PDB entry 5VIP | X-ray diffraction, 1.86 A resolution | chains A and B

# Chain A
Molecule: MdcE
Source organism: Pseudomonas aeruginosa
Notes: EC 2.1.3.10
Reference sequence: A0A0C6EV56 (A0A0C6EV56_PSEAI); numbering as in UniProt (aligned over 1-268)
Chain sequence (284 residues; numbered -15 to 268; the number before each row is that of its first residue; numbers below 1 keep their minus sign (Mse-15 is residue -15)):
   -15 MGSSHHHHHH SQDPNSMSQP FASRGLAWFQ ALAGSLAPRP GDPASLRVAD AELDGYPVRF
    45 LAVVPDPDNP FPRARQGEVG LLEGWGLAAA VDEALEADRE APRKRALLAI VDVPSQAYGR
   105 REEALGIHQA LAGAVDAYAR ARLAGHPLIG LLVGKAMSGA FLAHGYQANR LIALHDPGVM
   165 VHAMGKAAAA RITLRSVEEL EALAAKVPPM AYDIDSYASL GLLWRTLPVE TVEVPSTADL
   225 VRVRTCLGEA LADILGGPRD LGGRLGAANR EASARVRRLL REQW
Not modelled in the structure: -15 to 5, 180-182, 249-253
Modified residues: Mse-15, Mse1 (selenomethionine); Mse141, Mse164, Mse168, Mse194 (selenomethionine; parent Met)
Construct notes: initiating methionine (-15); expression tag (-14 to 0)
Reported in the primary citation:
  - catalytic residues: Gln100, Ser142
  - mutagenesis - Q100E (10-fold), S142A (10-fold): decreased catalytic activity
  - mutagenesis - Y102F: unchanged catalytic activity
  - mutagenesis - Q100E/Y102F: abolished catalytic activity
  - catalytic residues: Tyr102 (proposed by the authors, not directly observed)

# Chain B
Molecule: MdcD
Source organism: Pseudomonas aeruginosa
Notes: EC 2.1.3.10, 2.1.3.1
Reference sequence: A0A071KS24 (A0A071KS24_PSEAI); numbering as in UniProt (aligned over 1-287)
Chain sequence (287 residues; each row starts with the number of its first residue):
     1 MTDVARLLAL RSFTELGARQ RARALLDAGS FRELLDPFAG VQSPWLERQG IVPQADDGVV
    61 VARGLLDGQP AVLAAIEGAF QGGSLGEVSG AKIAGALELA AEDNRNGVPT RALLLLETGG
   121 VRLQEANLGL AAIAEIQAAI VDLQRYQPVV AVIAGPVGCF GGMSIAAGLC SYVLVTREAR
   181 LGLNGPQVIE QEAGIAEYDS RDRPFIWSLT GGEQRFASGL ADAYLADDLD EVRTSVLAYF
   241 AKGLPARPRC RRAEDYLRRL GDLDTAEQPD AAGVRRLYQG LGQGDAT
Not modelled in the structure: 1-4, 37-56, 199-208, 263-287
Modified residues: Mse1 (selenomethionine); Mse163 (selenomethionine; parent Met)

# How chain A and chain B interact
Contacting residue pairs - 130 pairs, chain A then chain B:
  Arg57(A) - Glu192(B)  hydrogen bond (side chain-backbone)
  Arg57(A) - Ala193(B)
  Arg57(A) - Glu197(B)
  Leu65(A) - Leu260(B)  hydrophobic
  Leu66(A) - Leu260(B)  hydrophobic
  Trp69(A) - Arg249(B)
  Trp69(A) - Ala253(B)  hydrophobic
  Trp69(A) - Tyr256(B)  hydrophobic
  Trp69(A) - Leu257(B)  hydrophobic
  Ala72(A) - Ala253(B)  hydrophobic
  Ala73(A) - Leu257(B)  hydrophobic
  Gln100(A) - Leu183(B)
  Gln100(A) - Asn184(B)  hydrogen bond
  Ala101(A) - Asn184(B)  hydrogen bond (backbone-side chain)
  Tyr102(A) - Asn184(B)
  Tyr102(A) - Val188(B)  hydrophobic
  Tyr102(A) - Glu192(B)
  Tyr102(A) - Ala193(B)
  Gly103(A) - Glu197(B)
  Arg104(A) - Ile189(B)
  Arg104(A) - Glu190(B)
  Arg104(A) - Gly194(B)  hydrogen bond (side chain-backbone)
  Arg104(A) - Ile195(B)  hydrogen bond (side chain-backbone)
  Arg104(A) - Ala196(B)
  Arg104(A) - Glu197(B)  salt bridge
  Arg104(A) - Leu209(B)
  Glu107(A) - Gly182(B)
  Glu107(A) - Leu183(B)  hydrogen bond (side chain-backbone)
  Glu107(A) - Asn184(B)  hydrogen bond (side chain-backbone)
  Glu107(A) - Ile189(B)
  Glu107(A) - Arg215(B)  salt bridge
  Ala108(A) - Gln214(B)  hydrogen bond (backbone-side chain)
  Ala108(A) - Arg215(B)
  Leu109(A) - Leu260(B)  hydrophobic
  Gly110(A) - Leu220(B)
  Ile111(A) - Leu183(B)  hydrophobic
  His112(A) - Ser164(B)
  His112(A) - Ile165(B)
  His112(A) - Leu181(B)
  Gln113(A) - Gly168(B)  hydrogen bond (side chain-backbone)
  Gln113(A) - Leu220(B)
  Gln113(A) - Arg249(B)  hydrogen bond
  Gln113(A) - Cys250(B)
  Leu115(A) - Ile165(B)  hydrophobic
  Leu115(A) - Leu183(B)  hydrophobic
  Ala116(A) - Ile165(B)
  Ala116(A) - Gly168(B)
  Ala116(A) - Leu169(B)
  Ala116(A) - Cys250(B)
  Gly117(A) - Cys250(B)
  Val119(A) - Gln137(B)
  Val119(A) - Leu169(B)  hydrophobic
  Asp120(A) - Val141(B)
  Asp120(A) - Leu169(B)
  Asp120(A) - Cys250(B)
  Ala123(A) - Val141(B)  hydrophobic
  Arg124(A) - Val141(B)
  Arg124(A) - Arg251(B)
  Arg126(A) - Ala138(B)
  Leu127(A) - Val141(B)  hydrophobic
  Leu127(A) - Asp142(B)
  Leu127(A) - Arg145(B)
  Leu146(A) - Leu130(B)  hydrophobic
  Leu146(A) - Ile133(B)  hydrophobic
  Leu146(A) - Ala134(B)  hydrophobic
  Leu146(A) - Gln137(B)
  Leu146(A) - Gly162(B)
  Tyr150(A) - Leu130(B)  hydrophobic
  Tyr150(A) - Ala131(B)
  Tyr150(A) - Ala134(B)  hydrophobic
  Gln151(A) - Ala134(B)  hydrogen bond (side chain-backbone)
  Gln151(A) - Ala138(B)
  Val165(A) - Asn127(B)  hydrogen bond (backbone-side chain)
  His166(A) - Leu123(B)
  His166(A) - Ala126(B)
  His166(A) - Asn127(B)
  His166(A) - Leu130(B)
  Ala167(A) - Val121(B)  hydrophobic
  Mse168(A) - Leu123(B)  hydrophobic
  Arg175(A) - Gln191(B)
  Ile176(A) - Leu123(B)  hydrophobic
  Thr177(A) - Leu123(B)
  Val191(A) - Gln124(B)
  Pro193(A) - Gln124(B)
  Pro193(A) - Glu125(B)
  Pro193(A) - Ala126(B)
  Pro193(A) - Asn127(B)  hydrogen bond (backbone-backbone)
  Pro193(A) - Leu128(B)  hydrophobic
  Mse194(A) - Leu123(B)
  Ala195(A) - Asn127(B)  hydrogen bond (backbone-side chain)
  Tyr201(A) - Asn127(B)
  Leu204(A) - Asn127(B)
  Leu204(A) - Leu128(B)  hydrophobic
  Leu206(A) - Ala131(B)  hydrophobic
  Leu245(A) - Ala134(B)
  Leu245(A) - Glu135(B)
  Leu245(A) - Ala138(B)  hydrophobic
  Arg248(A) - Glu135(B)  salt bridge
  Arg254(A) - Glu87(B)
  Arg254(A) - Leu128(B)
  Arg254(A) - Glu135(B)  salt bridge
  Ala256(A) - Glu87(B)
  Ser257(A) - Glu87(B)  hydrogen bond
  Val260(A) - Leu35(B)  hydrophobic
  Val260(A) - Val88(B)  hydrophobic
  Val260(A) - Ala91(B)
  Val260(A) - Lys92(B)
  Arg261(A) - Ala94(B)
  Arg261(A) - Glu98(B)  salt bridge
  Arg261(A) - Glu135(B)  salt bridge
  Leu263(A) - Leu35(B)  hydrophobic
  Leu264(A) - Leu34(B)  hydrophobic
  Leu264(A) - Leu35(B)
  Leu264(A) - Lys92(B)
  Leu264(A) - Gly95(B)
  Leu264(A) - Ala96(B)
  Leu264(A) - Leu99(B)
  Arg265(A) - Leu99(B)
  Arg265(A) - Glu102(B)  salt bridge
  Gln267(A) - Arg32(B)  hydrogen bond (backbone-side chain)
  Gln267(A) - Leu34(B)
  Gln267(A) - Leu35(B)  hydrogen bond (side chain-backbone)
  Trp268(A) - Arg32(B)  hydrogen bond (backbone-side chain)
  Trp268(A) - Leu34(B)  hydrophobic
  Trp268(A) - Arg63(B)  hydrogen bond (backbone-side chain)
  Trp268(A) - Val72(B)  hydrophobic
  Trp268(A) - Ala96(B)
  Trp268(A) - Leu99(B)  hydrophobic
  Trp268(A) - Ala100(B)
  Trp268(A) - Asp103(B)  hydrogen bond
Interface residues without a listed pair, chain A (62 interface residues in all): Phe55, Gly70, Ser142, Gly143, Ala173, Glu255
Interface residues without a listed pair, chain B (68 interface residues in all): Val61, Thr110, Thr210, Arg252

# In short
62 residues of chain A face 68 of chain B across their interface; the contacts include 20 hydrogen bonds and 7
salt bridges. Among the polar pairs are Arg104(A)-Glu197(B), Glu107(A)-Arg215(B) and Arg248(A)-Glu135(B). The
paper reports catalytic residues Gln100(A), Ser142(A) and Tyr102(A); Q100E and S142A of chain A reduce
catalytic activity; 4 substitutions were tested in all.
Chain A is MdcE and chain B is MdcD, both from Pseudomonas aeruginosa; the structure, Crystal structure of
Pseudomonas malonate decarboxylase MdcD-MdcE hetero-dimer, was determined by X-ray diffraction, deposited
together with 5VIT and 5VJ1.
